1JPL - chains A and E; structure by X-ray diffraction, 2.40 A resolution.

== Chain A ==
Name: ADP-ribosylation factor binding protein GGA3
Source organism: Homo sapiens
Notes: fragment: VHS domain
UniProt: Q9NZ52 (GGA3_HUMAN); numbering as in UniProt (aligned over 1-166)
Amino-acid sequence (171 residues; each row starts with the number of its first residue):
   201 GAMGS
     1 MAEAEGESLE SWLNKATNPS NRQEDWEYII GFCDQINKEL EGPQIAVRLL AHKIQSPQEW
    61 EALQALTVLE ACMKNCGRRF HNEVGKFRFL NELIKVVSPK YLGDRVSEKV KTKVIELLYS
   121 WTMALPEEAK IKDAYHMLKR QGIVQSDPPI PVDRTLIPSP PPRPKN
Unresolved in the structure: 201, 158-166
Covalently attached groups: covalent link Mse1-Ser205
Modified positions: Mse1, Mse73, Mse123, Mse137, Mse203 (selenomethionine; parent Met)
Construct notes: cloning artifact (201-205); modified residue (1, 73, 123, 137)
Curated features (UniProtKB/Swiss-Prot):
  - modified residue: Ser159 (Phosphoserine)
  - mutagenesis: Asn91 (N91A: No effect on regulation of BACE1 degradation)

== Chain E ==
Name: Cation-Independent Mannose 6-phosphate receptor
Notes: fragment: C-terminal peptide
UniProt: P11717 (MPRI_HUMAN); residues 301-312 here correspond to UniProt positions 2480-2491 (UniProt number = residue number + 2179)
Amino-acid sequence (12 residues; each row starts with the number of its first residue):
   301 FHDDSDEDLL HI
Unresolved in the structure: 301-304
Curated features (UniProtKB/Swiss-Prot):
  - modified residue: Ser305 (Phosphoserine)

== Chain A / chain E interface ==
Pairs across the interface (27):
  Lys86(A) - Asp306(E)
  Phe87(A) - Asp306(E)  hydrogen bond (backbone-side chain)
  Phe87(A) - Glu307(E)
  Phe87(A) - Leu309(E)
  Arg88(A) - Ser305(E)
  Arg88(A) - Asp306(E)  hydrogen bond (backbone-side chain)
  Arg88(A) - Glu307(E)
  Asn91(A) - Glu307(E)  hydrogen bond
  Asn91(A) - Asp308(E)  hydrogen bond (side chain-backbone)
  Asn91(A) - Leu309(E)
  Asn91(A) - Leu310(E)  hydrogen bond (side chain-backbone)
  Ile94(A) - Leu309(E)  hydrophobic
  Ile94(A) - Leu310(E)  hydrophobic
  Ile94(A) - Ile312(E)  hydrophobic
  Lys95(A) - Leu310(E)
  Ser98(A) - Ile312(E)
  Tyr101(A) - Leu310(E)
  Tyr101(A) - Ile312(E)  hydrophobic
  Lys130(A) - Asp306(E)  salt bridge
  Asp133(A) - Leu309(E)
  Mse137(A) - Leu309(E)  hydrophobic
  Mse137(A) - Leu310(E)
  Mse137(A) - His311(E)
  Mse137(A) - Ile312(E)
  Arg140(A) - His311(E)
  Gln141(A) - Ile312(E)
  Ile143(A) - Ile312(E)  hydrophobic
Interface residues without a listed pair, chain A (16 interface residues in all): Lys100, Ala134

== Summary ==
16 residues of chain A and 8 residues of chain E are in contact, with 5 hydrogen bonds and 1 salt bridge.
Polar contacts include Lys130(A)-Asp306(E), Phe87(A)-Asp306(E) and Arg88(A)-Asp306(E). UniProt lists one
mutagenesis site on chain A.
Chain A is ADP-ribosylation factor binding protein GGA3 (Homo sapiens) and chain E is Cation-Independent
Mannose 6-phosphate receptor; the structure, GGA3 VHS domain complexed with C-terminal peptide from
cation-independent mannose 6-phosphate receptor, was determined by X-ray diffraction.
